8GOC - chains B and U of the 12 polymer chains in the assembly; structure by electron microscopy, 4.18 A resolution (low resolution: residue-level contacts below are approximate; hydrogen-bond / salt-bridge calls are withheld).

Chain B:
Protein: Beta-arrestin-2
Source organism: Bos taurus
UniProtKB: P32120 (ARRB2_BOVIN); residue numbers follow UniProt; this construct covers 1-420
Amino-acid sequence (420 residues; row label = number of the first residue in the row):
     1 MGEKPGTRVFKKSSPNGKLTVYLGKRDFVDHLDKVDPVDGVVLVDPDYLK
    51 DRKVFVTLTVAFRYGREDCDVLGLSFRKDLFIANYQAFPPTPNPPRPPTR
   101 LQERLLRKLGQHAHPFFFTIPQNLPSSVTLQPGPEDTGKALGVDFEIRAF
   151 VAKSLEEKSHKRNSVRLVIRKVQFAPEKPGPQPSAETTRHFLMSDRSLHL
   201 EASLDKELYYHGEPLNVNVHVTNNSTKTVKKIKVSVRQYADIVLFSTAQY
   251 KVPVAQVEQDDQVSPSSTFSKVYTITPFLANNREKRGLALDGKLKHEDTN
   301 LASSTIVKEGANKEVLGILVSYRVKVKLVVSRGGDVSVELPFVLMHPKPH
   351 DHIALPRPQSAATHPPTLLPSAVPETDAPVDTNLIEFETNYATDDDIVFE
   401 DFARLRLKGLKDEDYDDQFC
Not modelled in the structure: 1-6, 351-420
Sequence notes: engineered mutation Gly-17 (Cys in P32120), Val-60 (Cys in P32120), Cys-69 (Leu in P32120), Ser-126 (Cys in P32120), Leu-141 (Cys in P32120), Val-151 (Cys in P32120), Val-243 (Cys in P32120), Val-252 (Cys in P32120), Ser-270 (Cys in P32120), Phe-278 (Leu in P32120), Ala-280 (Ser in P32120)
Swiss-Prot annotation at these positions:
  - motif: Asp-396 to Arg-406 ([DE]-X(1,2)-F-X-X-[FL]-X-X-X-R motif)
  - modified residue: Tyr-48 (Phosphotyrosine), Pro-176 (Hydroxyproline), Pro-181 (Hydroxyproline), Ser-360 (Phosphoserine), Thr-393 (Phosphothreonine)
  - mutagenesis: Lys-233 (K233Q: Abolishes phosphoinositide binding and ADRB2 internalization; when associated with Q-237 and Q-251), Arg-237 (R237Q: Abolishes phosphoinositide binding and ADRB2 internalization; when associated with Q-233 and Q-251), Lys-251 (K251Q: Abolishes phosphoinositide binding and ADRB2 internalization; when associated with Q-233 and Q-237), Lys-285 to Arg-286 (Lowers self-association; impairs interaction with ADRB2, MAPK1 and MAPK3; no effect on interaction with MAPK10), Lys-295 (K295A: Impairs interaction with ADRB2, MAPK1 AND MAPK3; no effect on interaction with MAPK10), Leu-384 to Ile-385 (Greatly reduces interaction with clathrin; when associated with A-387), Glu-386 (E386K: Abolishes interaction with clathrin; when associated with K-377), Phe-387 (F387A: Greatly reduces interaction with clathrin; when associated with 384-A-A-385), Glu-388 (E388K: Abolishes interaction with clathrin; when associated with K-375)
Reported in the primary citation:
  - mutagenesis - L278F/S280A: increased binding to Fab30

Chain U:
Protein: Vasopressin V2 receptor
UniProtKB: P30518 (V2R_HUMAN); residues 343-371 here = UniProt positions 343-371
Amino-acid sequence (29 residues; numbered 343 to 371; the number before each row is that of its first residue):
   343 ARGRTPPSLGPQDESCTTASSSLAKDTSS
Not modelled in the structure: 343-358, 369-371
Modified / non-standard residues: Thr-347, Thr-359, Thr-360, Thr-369 (phosphothreonine; TPO); Ser-350, Ser-357, Ser-362, Ser-363, Ser-364, Ser-370, Ser-371 (phosphoserine; SEP)

Interface between chain B and chain U:
Contacting residue pairs (27):
  Thr-7(B) with Ser-364(U); Leu-365(U)
  Arg-8(B) with Ser-362(U); Ser-363(U); Ser-364(U); Leu-365(U)
  Val-9(B) with Ser-362(U); Ser-363(U); Leu-365(U)
  Phe-10(B) with Ala-361(U)
  Lys-11(B) with Thr-359(U); Thr-360(U); Ala-361(U); Ser-362(U); Ser-363(U)
  Lys-12(B) with Thr-359(U); Thr-360(U)
  Tyr-22(B) with Ser-363(U)
  Arg-26(B) with Thr-360(U)
  Arg-100(B) with Asp-368(U)
  Arg-104(B) with Leu-365(U); Ala-366(U); Asp-368(U)
  Lys-108(B) with Ser-363(U); Ser-364(U)
  Leu-167(B) with Thr-360(U)
  Lys-295(B) with Thr-360(U)
Also at the interface, not in a pair above, chain B (14 interface residues in all): Leu-105
Interface features reported in the paper:
  - interface residues, chain B: Arg-8(B), Lys-295(B)

Overview:
14 residues of chain B face 9 of chain U across their interface. UniProt lists 11 mutagenesis sites on chain
B. From the paper: L278F/S280A of chain B increase binding to Fab30; interface residues Arg-8(B) and
Lys-295(B).
Here chain B is Beta-arrestin-2 (Bos taurus) and chain U is Vasopressin V2 receptor. Entry 8GOC (Structure of
beta-arrestin2 in complex with a phosphopeptide corresponding to the human Vasopressin V2 receptor, V2R) was
determined by electron microscopy (same publication as 8GO8, 8GOO, 8GP3, 8I0N, 8I0Q, 8I0Z and 8I10).
